7TNQ - chains q and s of the 100 polymer chains in the assembly; structure by electron microscopy, 8.40 A resolution (very low resolution: no residue pairs are listed; an interface is given only as per-side residue counts).

# Chain q (and s)
Protein: PDI family protein
Organism: Toxoplasma gondii
Notes: EC 1.8.1.8; chain s of this document is another copy of the same molecule, construct and numbering; everything in this record applies to it too
UniProtKB: A0A125YMM3 (A0A125YMM3_TOXGM); residue numbers follow UniProt; this construct covers 1-220
Chain sequence (220 residues; numbered 1 to 220; the number before each row is that of its first residue):
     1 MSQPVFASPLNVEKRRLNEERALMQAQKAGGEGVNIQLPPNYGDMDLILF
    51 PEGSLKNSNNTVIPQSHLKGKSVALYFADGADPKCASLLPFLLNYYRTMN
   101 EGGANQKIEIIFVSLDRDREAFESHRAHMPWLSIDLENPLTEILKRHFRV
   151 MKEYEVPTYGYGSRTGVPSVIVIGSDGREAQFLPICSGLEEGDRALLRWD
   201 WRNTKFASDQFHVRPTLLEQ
Disordered / not traced: 1, 30-34, 208-220

# Chain q / chain s interface
At this resolution (8 A) residue pairs are not listed: 23 residues of chain q and 22 of chain s lie at the interface.

# Summary
Chain q and chain s form an interface of 23 and 22 residues respectively.
Chain q and chain s are both PDI family protein (Toxoplasma gondii); the structure, The symmetry-released
subpellicular microtubule map from detergent-extracted Toxoplasma cells, was determined by electron microscopy
(same publication as 7TNS and 7TNT).
